Entry 2VJ7 (X-ray diffraction, 1.60 A resolution); this record covers chain A.

# Chain A
Protein: Beta-secretase 1
From: Homo sapiens
Notes: EC 3.4.23.46
UniProt: P56817 (BACE1_HUMAN); numbering as in UniProt (aligned over 61-452)
Amino-acid sequence (392 residues; numbered 61 to 452; the number before each row is that of its first residue):
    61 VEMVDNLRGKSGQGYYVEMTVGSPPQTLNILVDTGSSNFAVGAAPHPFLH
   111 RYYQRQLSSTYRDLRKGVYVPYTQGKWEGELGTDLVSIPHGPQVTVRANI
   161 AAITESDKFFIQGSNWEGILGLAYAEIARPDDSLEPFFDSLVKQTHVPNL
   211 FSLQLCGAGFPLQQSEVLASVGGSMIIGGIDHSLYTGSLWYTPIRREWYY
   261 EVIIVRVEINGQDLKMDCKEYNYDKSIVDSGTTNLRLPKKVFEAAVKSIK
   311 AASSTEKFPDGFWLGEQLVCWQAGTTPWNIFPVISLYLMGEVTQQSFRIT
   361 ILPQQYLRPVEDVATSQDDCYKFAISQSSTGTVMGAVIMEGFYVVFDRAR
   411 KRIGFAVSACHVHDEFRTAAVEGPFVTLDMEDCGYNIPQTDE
Not modelled in the structure: 61, 217-231, 448-452
Construct notes: engineered mutation Gln153 (Asn in P56817), Gln172 (Asn in P56817), Gln223 (Asn in P56817), Gln354 (Asn in P56817)
Curated features (UniProtKB/Swiss-Prot):
  - active site: Asp93, Asp289
  - modified residue (N6-acetyllysine): Lys126, Lys275, Lys279, Lys285, Lys299, Lys300, Lys307
  - mutagenesis: Asp93 (D93N: Decreases beta-cleaved soluble APP production), Asp284 (D284N: Almost abolishes beta-cleaved soluble APP production)
Disulfides: Cys216-Cys420, Cys278-Cys443, Cys330-Cys380

# Overview
UniProt lists active-site residues Asp93 and Asp289 and 2 mutagenesis sites.
Chain A is Beta-secretase 1 (Homo sapiens); the structure, Human BACE-1 in complex with
3-(ethylamino)-N-((1S,2R)-2-hydroxy-1-(phenylmethyl)-3-(((3-(trifluoromethyl)phenyl)methyl)amino)propyl)-5-(2-oxo-1-pyrrolidinyl)benzamide,
was determined by X-ray diffraction, deposited together with 2VIE, 2VJ6 and 2VJ9.
